9BYO - chains R and B of the 6 polymer chains in the assembly; structure by electron microscopy, 2.31 A resolution.

== Chain R ==
Protein: Glucagon-like peptide 1 receptor
From: Homo sapiens
UniProtKB: P43220 (GLP1R_HUMAN); numbering as in UniProt (aligned over 24-463)
Sequence (491 residues; each row starts with the number of its first residue; numbers below 1 keep their minus sign (Met-8 is residue -8)):
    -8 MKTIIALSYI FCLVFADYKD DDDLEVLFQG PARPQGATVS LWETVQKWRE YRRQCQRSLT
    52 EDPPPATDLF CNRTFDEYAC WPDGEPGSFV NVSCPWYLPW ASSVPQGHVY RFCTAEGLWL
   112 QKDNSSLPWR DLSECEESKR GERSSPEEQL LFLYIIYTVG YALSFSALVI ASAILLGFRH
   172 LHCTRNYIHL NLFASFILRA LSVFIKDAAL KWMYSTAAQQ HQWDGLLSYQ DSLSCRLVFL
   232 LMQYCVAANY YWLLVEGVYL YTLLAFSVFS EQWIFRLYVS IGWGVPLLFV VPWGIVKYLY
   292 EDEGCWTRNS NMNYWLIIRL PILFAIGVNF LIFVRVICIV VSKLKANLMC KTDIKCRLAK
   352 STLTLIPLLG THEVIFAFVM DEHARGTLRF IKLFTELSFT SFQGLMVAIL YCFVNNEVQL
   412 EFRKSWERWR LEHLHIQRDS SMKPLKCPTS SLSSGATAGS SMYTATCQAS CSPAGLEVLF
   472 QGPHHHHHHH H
Unresolved in the structure: -8 to 28, 130-135, 339-343, 424-482
Differences from the reference sequence: expression tag (-8 to 23, 464-482); conflict Phe260 (Leu in P43220)
Disulfides: Cys46-Cys71, Cys62-Cys104, Cys85-Cys126, Cys226-Cys296

== Chain B ==
Protein: Guanine nucleotide-binding protein G(I)/G(S)/G(T) subunit beta-1
From: Homo sapiens
UniProtKB: P62873 (GBB1_HUMAN); residue numbers follow UniProt; this construct covers 2-340
Sequence (340 residues; numbered 1 to 340; the number before each row is that of its first residue):
     1 QSELDQLRQE AEQLKNQIRD ARKACADATL SQITNNIDPV GRIQMRTRRT LRGHLAKIYA
    61 MHWGTDSRLL VSASQDGKLI IWDSYTTNKV HAIPLRSSWV MTCAYAPSGN YVACGGLDNI
   121 CSIYNLKTRE GNVRVSRELA GHTGYLSCCR FLDDNQIVTS SGDTTCALWD IETGQQTTTF
   181 TGHTGDVMSL SLAPDTRLFV SGACDASAKL WDVREGMCRQ TFTGHESDIN AICFFPNGNA
   241 FATGSDDATC RLFDLRADQE LMTYSHDNII CGITSVSFSK SGRLLLAGYD DFNCNVWDAL
   301 KADRAGVLAG HDNRVSCLGV TDDGMAVATG SWDSFLKIWN
Unresolved in the structure: 1-2
Differences from the reference sequence: expression tag (1)
Curated features (UniProtKB/Swiss-Prot):
  - modified residue: Ser2 (N-acetylserine), His266 (Phosphohistidine)
  - natural variant: Leu30 (L30F: In MRD42; uncertain significance), Arg52 (R52G: In MRD42), Gly64 (G64V: In MRD42), Asp76 (D76E: In MRD42; D76G: In MRD42), Gly77 (G77S: In MRD42), Lys78 (K78R: In MRD42), Ile80 (I80N: In MRD42; I80T: In MRD42), His91 (H91R: In MRD42; uncertain significance), Ala92 (A92T: In MRD42), Pro94 (P94S: In MRD42), Leu95 (L95P: In MRD42), Arg96 (R96L: In MRD42), 5 further natural variant entries in UniProt

== Interface between chain R and chain B ==
Residue-residue contacts (8; chain R residue first):
  Arg170(R) - Arg52(B)
  His171(R) - Asp312(B)
  Lys415(R) - Asp312(B)  salt bridge
  Arg419(R) - Ala309(B)  hydrogen bond (side chain-backbone)
  Arg419(R) - Gly310(B)
  Arg419(R) - Asp312(B)  salt bridge
  Leu422(R) - Arg42(B)
  Glu423(R) - Gln44(B)  hydrogen bond
Other interface residues (no listed pair), chain B (9 interface residues in all): Asn293, Val307, His311

== In short ==
6 residues of chain R face 9 of chain B across their interface, with 2 hydrogen bonds and 2 salt bridges.
Among the polar pairs are Lys415(R)-Asp312(B), Arg419(R)-Asp312(B) and Arg419(R)-Ala309(B).
Here chain R is Glucagon-like peptide 1 receptor and chain B is Guanine nucleotide-binding protein
G(I)/G(S)/G(T) subunit beta-1, both from Homo sapiens. Entry 9BYO (Cryo-EM structure of glucagon-like
peptide-1 receptor (GLP-1R)-Gs complex with Exendin-asp3) was determined by electron microscopy.
